PDB entry 5LP0 | X-ray diffraction, 1.41 A resolution | chain A

[Chain A]
Name: Epsin 1
Source organism: Danio rerio
Notes: fragment: enth domain residues 18-157
UniProt: F1Q523 (F1Q523_DANRE); residue numbers follow UniProt; this construct covers 18-157
Chain sequence (145 residues; each row starts with the number of its first residue; note: 18 numbers in that range are skipped by the numbering (no residue carries them; nothing is unmodelled there); numbers below 1 keep their minus sign (Gly-5 is residue -5)):
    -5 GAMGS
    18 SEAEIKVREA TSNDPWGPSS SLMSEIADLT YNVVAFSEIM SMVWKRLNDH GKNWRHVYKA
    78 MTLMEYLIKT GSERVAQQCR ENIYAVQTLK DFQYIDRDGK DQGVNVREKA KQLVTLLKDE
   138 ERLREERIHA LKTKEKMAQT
Unresolved in the structure: 153-157
Sequence notes: expression tag (-5 to -1)
What the authors report for this chain:
  - mutagenesis - E42A/D45A: decreased growth in response to Ub
  - mutagenesis - S37G, Y83A: decreased growth
  - mutagenesis - E42R/D45R: increased growth

[In short]
From the paper: S37G and Y83A reduce growth; E42A/D45A reduce growth in response to Ub.
Chain A is Epsin 1 (Danio rerio); the structure, Crystal structure of the zebra fish enth domain from EPSIN1
in 1.41 angstrom resolution, was determined by X-ray diffraction (same publication as 5LOZ).
